7L4L - chains B and D of the 4 polymer chains in the assembly; structure by X-ray diffraction, 2.65 A resolution.

# Chain B
Molecule: 3-oxoacyl-[acyl-carrier-protein] synthase 2
Organism: Escherichia coli (strain K12)
Notes: EC 2.3.1.179
UniProt: P0AAI5 (FABF_ECOLI); residues 0-412 here correspond to UniProt positions 1-413 (UniProt number = residue number + 1)
Chain sequence (413 residues; row label = number of the first residue in the row; numbering starts at 0):
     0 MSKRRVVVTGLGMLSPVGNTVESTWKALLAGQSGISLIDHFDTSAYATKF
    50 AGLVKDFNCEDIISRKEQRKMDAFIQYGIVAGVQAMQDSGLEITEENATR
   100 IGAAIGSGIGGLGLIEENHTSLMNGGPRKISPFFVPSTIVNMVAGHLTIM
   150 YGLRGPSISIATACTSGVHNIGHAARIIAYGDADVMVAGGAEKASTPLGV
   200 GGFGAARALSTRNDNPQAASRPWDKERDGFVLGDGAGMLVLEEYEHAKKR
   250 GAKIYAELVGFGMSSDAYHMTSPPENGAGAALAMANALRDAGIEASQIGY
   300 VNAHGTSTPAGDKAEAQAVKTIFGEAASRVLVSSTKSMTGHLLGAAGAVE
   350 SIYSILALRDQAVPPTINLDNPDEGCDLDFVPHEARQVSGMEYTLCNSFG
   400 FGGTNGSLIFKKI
Unresolved in the structure: 0-1
Covalent attachments: compound DYF linked to Cys163
Metal / ion sites: Na+: Asn301, Glu349, Asn396
Residues lining bound ligands: DYF ([(3R)-2,2-dimethyl-4-[[3-[2-[[(E)-oct-2-enoyl]amino]ethylamino]-3-oxidanylidene-propyl]amino]-3-oxidanyl-4-oxidanylidene-butyl] dihydrogen phosphate): Gly107, Ile108, Ala162, Glu191, Phe202, Ala205, Arg206, Phe229, Thr270, Ser271, Pro272, His303, Thr305, Thr307, Gly310, His340, Leu342, Phe398, Gly399, Phe400
UniProt features mapped onto this chain:
  - active site (For beta-ketoacyl synthase activity): Cys163, His303, His340
  - binding site (platencin): Thr270, Thr307 to Ala309, His340
  - binding site (platensimycin): Thr270, His303, Thr307 to Ala309, His340
From the paper describing this entry:
  - binding site for DYF: Cys163, Thr270, Ser271, His303, Thr305, Thr307, His340
  - catalytic residues: Cys163, Phe400
  - catalytic residues: His340 (citing earlier work)
  - mutagenesis - H268A, T270A, G310M, G399A, F400A, F400I, F400V, G402A (10-fold), N404A: decreased catalytic activity on transacylation
  - mutagenesis - G310F (50-fold): decreased catalytic activity
  - mutagenesis - D265A, D265N, N404A: decreased catalytic activity on C6-AcpP
  - mutagenesis - D265A, D265N, G402A, N404A: decreased catalytic activity on C12-AcpP
  - mutagenesis - Y267A/P273A, G399A: unchanged catalytic activity
  - mutagenesis - Y267A, P272A, P273A: decreased expression
  - mutagenesis - F400I, F400V: decreased catalytic activity on malonyl-CoA

# Chain D
Molecule: Acyl carrier protein
Organism: Escherichia coli (strain K12)
UniProt: P0A6A8 (ACP_ECOLI); residues 0-77 here correspond to UniProt positions 1-78 (UniProt number = residue number + 1)
Chain sequence (78 residues; numbered 0 to 77; the number before each row is that of its first residue; numbering starts at 0):
     0 MSTIEERVKKIIGEQLGVKQEEVTNNASFVEDLGADSLDTVELVMALEEE
    50 FDTEIPDEEAEKITTVQAAIDYINGHQA
Unresolved in the structure: 0, 76-77
Covalent attachments: compound DYF linked to Ser36
UniProt features mapped onto this chain:
  - modified residue: Ser36 (O-(pantetheine 4'-phosphoryl)serine)

# How chain B and chain D interact
Residue-residue contacts (19):
  Lys65(B) - Gln14(D)
  Lys65(B) - Leu15(D)
  Lys65(B) - Gly33(D)  hydrogen bond (side chain-backbone)
  Arg68(B) - Glu13(D)  salt bridge
  Arg68(B) - Gln14(D)  hydrogen bond (side chain-backbone)
  Lys69(B) - Asp38(D)  salt bridge
  Arg127(B) - Met44(D)
  Arg127(B) - Glu47(D)  salt bridge
  Arg127(B) - Glu53(D)
  Lys128(B) - Glu48(D)  salt bridge
  Ile129(B) - Met44(D)
  Ser130(B) - Glu41(D)  hydrogen bond
  Pro131(B) - Leu37(D)
  Pro131(B) - Val40(D)  hydrophobic
  Pro131(B) - Glu41(D)
  Pro131(B) - Met44(D)
  Phe132(B) - Leu37(D)  hydrophobic
  Phe132(B) - Asp38(D)
  Phe132(B) - Glu41(D)
Other interface residues (no listed pair), chain D (13 interface residues in all): Ile54

# In short
9 residues of chain B face 13 of chain D across their interface, with 3 hydrogen bonds and 4 salt bridges.
Among the polar pairs are Arg68(B)-Glu13(D), Lys69(B)-Asp38(D) and Arg127(B)-Glu47(D). From the paper:
catalytic residues Cys163(B), Phe400(B) and His340(B); H268A, T270A and G310M of chain B, among others, reduce
catalytic activity on transacylation; 16 substitutions were tested in all.
Chain B is 3-oxoacyl-[acyl-carrier-protein] synthase 2 and chain D is Acyl carrier protein, both from
Escherichia coli (strain K12); the structure, Crosslinked Crystal Structure of Type II Fatty Acid Synthase
Ketosynthase, FabF, and C8-crypto Acyl Carrier Protein ..., was determined by X-ray diffraction together with
7L4E from the same study.
